Entry 7KPU (X-ray diffraction, 1.43 A resolution); this record covers chains D and E.

[Chain D]
Name: N-alpha-acetyltransferase 40
From: Homo sapiens
Notes: EC 2.3.1.257
UniProtKB: Q86UY6 (NAA40_HUMAN); numbering as in UniProt (aligned over 17-220)
Chain sequence (204 residues; numbered 17 to 220; the number before each row is that of its first residue):
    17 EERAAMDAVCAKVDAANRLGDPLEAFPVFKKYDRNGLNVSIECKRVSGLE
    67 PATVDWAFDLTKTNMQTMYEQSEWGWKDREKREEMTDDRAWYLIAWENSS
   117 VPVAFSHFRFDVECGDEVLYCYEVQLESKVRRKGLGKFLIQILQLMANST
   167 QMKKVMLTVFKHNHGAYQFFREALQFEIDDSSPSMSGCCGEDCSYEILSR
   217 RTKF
Unresolved in the structure: 17, 203-208, 219-220
UniProt features mapped onto this chain:
  - binding site (substrate): Tyr-85, Asp-127 to Glu-129, Tyr-138, Thr-174, Ser-197, Tyr-211
  - binding site (acetyl-CoA): Val-140 to Leu-142, Arg-148 to Lys-153, Asn-179
  - site: Glu-139 (Essential for catalytic activity)
  - mutagenesis: Tyr-85 (Y85A: Strongly reduced N-alpha-acetyltransferase activity), Trp-90 (W90A: Strongly reduced N-alpha-acetyltransferase activity), Glu-100 (E100A: 5 times reduced N-alpha-acetyltransferase activity), Asp-127 to Glu-129 (Strongly reduced N-alpha-acetyltransferase activity), Tyr-136 (Y136A: Strongly reduced N-alpha-acetyltransferase activity; Y136F: Slightly reduced N-alpha-acetyltransferase activity), Cys-137 (C137A: Reduced N-alpha-acetyltransferase activity), Tyr-138 (Y138A: Strongly reduced N-alpha-acetyltransferase activity), Glu-139 (E139Q: Abolished N-alpha-acetyltransferase activity), Thr-174 (T174A: Does not affect N-alpha-acetyltransferase activity), Tyr-211 (Y211A: Does not affect N-alpha-acetyltransferase activity)
Small-molecule neighbours: acetyl group / WZG: Asn-80, Met-81, Met-84, Tyr-138, Glu-139, Val-140, Gln-141, Leu-142, Arg-147, Arg-148, Lys-149, Gly-150, Leu-151, Gly-152, Lys-153, Leu-173, Thr-174, Val-175, Asn-179, Gly-181, Ala-182, Gln-184, Phe-185, Phe-186, Ala-189

[Chain E]
Name: bisubstrate analogue (CMC-ACE-SER-GLY-ARG-GLY-LYS)
Chain sequence (5 residues; each row starts with the number of its first residue):
     1 SGRGK
Glycans and other covalent adducts: acetyl group (ACE) linked to Ser-1; amino group (NH2) linked to Lys-5

[Chain D / chain E interface]
Residue-residue contacts (28):
  Met-81(D) / Ser-1(E)
  Tyr-85(D) / Ser-1(E)  hydrogen bond
  Tyr-85(D) / Gly-2(E)  hydrogen bond (side chain-backbone)
  Trp-90(D) / Ser-1(E)
  Trp-90(D) / Arg-3(E)
  Trp-90(D) / Gly-4(E)
  Lys-97(D) / Gly-2(E)
  Asp-127(D) / Arg-3(E)  salt bridge
  Val-128(D) / Arg-3(E)  hydrogen bond (backbone-side chain)
  Glu-129(D) / Arg-3(E)  salt bridge
  Tyr-136(D) / Gly-2(E)
  Tyr-136(D) / Arg-3(E)
  Tyr-136(D) / Gly-4(E)
  Tyr-138(D) / Ser-1(E)
  Tyr-138(D) / Gly-2(E)  hydrogen bond (backbone-backbone)
  Tyr-138(D) / Arg-3(E)  hydrogen bond
  Glu-139(D) / Ser-1(E)  hydrogen bond
  Glu-139(D) / Gly-2(E)
  Gln-141(D) / Ser-1(E)
  Thr-174(D) / Ser-1(E)  hydrogen bond (backbone-backbone)
  Thr-174(D) / Gly-2(E)
  Thr-174(D) / Arg-3(E)
  Thr-174(D) / Gly-4(E)  hydrogen bond (side chain-backbone)
  Ser-197(D) / Lys-5(E)
  Pro-199(D) / Lys-5(E)
  Tyr-211(D) / Gly-4(E)
  Tyr-211(D) / Lys-5(E)  hydrogen bond (side chain-backbone)
  Ile-213(D) / Gly-4(E)
Also at the interface, not in a pair above, chain D (19 interface residues in all): Thr-77, Glu-100, Cys-137

[In short]
19 residues of chain D face 5 of chain E across their interface, with 9 hydrogen bonds and 2 salt bridges.
Polar pairs include Asp-127(D)/Arg-3(E), Glu-129(D)/Arg-3(E) and Tyr-85(D)/Ser-1(E). Ligands of chain D:
acetyl group / WZG. Covalently linked amino group: at Lys-5(E).
Chain D is N-alpha-acetyltransferase 40 (Homo sapiens) and chain E is bisubstrate analogue
(CMC-ACE-SER-GLY-ARG-GLY-LYS); the structure, Crystal structure of human NatD (NAA40) bound to a bisubstrate
analogue with a C-3 linker, was determined by X-ray diffraction (same publication as 7KD7).
